PDB entry 6W4O | electron microscopy, 4.80 A resolution (low resolution: residue-level contacts below are approximate; hydrogen-bond / salt-bridge calls are withheld) | chains K and O of the 13 polymer chains in the assembly

# Chain K
Molecule: Calcium/calmodulin-dependent protein kinase type II subunit alpha
Source organism: Homo sapiens
Notes: EC 2.7.11.17
UniProt: Q9UQM7 (KCC2A_HUMAN); the construct lacks a stretch of the UniProt sequence, so the offset changes along the chain: -333 to 62 = UniProt 7-402; 63-132 = UniProt 409-478
Amino-acid sequence (473 residues; row label = number of the first residue in the row; a row labelled like 62A-62F holds insertion residues (62A, then the next letters in order); numbers below 1 keep their minus sign (Ser-334 is residue -334)):
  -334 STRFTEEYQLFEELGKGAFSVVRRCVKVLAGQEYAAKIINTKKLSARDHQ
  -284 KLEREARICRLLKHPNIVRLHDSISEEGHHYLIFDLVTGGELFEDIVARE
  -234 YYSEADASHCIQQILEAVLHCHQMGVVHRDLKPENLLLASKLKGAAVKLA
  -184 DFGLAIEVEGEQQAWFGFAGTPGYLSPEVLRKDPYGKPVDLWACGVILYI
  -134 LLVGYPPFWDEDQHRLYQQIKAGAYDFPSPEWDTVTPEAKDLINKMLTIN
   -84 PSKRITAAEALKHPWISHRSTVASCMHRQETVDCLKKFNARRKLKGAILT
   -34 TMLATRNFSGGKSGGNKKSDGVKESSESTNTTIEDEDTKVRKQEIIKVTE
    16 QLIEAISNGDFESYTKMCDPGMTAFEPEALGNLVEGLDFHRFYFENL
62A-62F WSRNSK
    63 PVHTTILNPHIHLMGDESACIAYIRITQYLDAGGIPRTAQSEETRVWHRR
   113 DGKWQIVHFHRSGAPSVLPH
Unresolved in the structure: -334 to 4, 62A-62F, 128-132
Construct notes: expression tag (-334)
UniProt features mapped onto this chain:
  - region: Leu-50 to Lys-40 (Calmodulin-binding), Thr-30 to Gly-20 (Interaction with BAALC)
  - active site: Asp-205 (Proton acceptor)
  - binding site (ATP): Leu-321 to Val-313, Lys-298
  - modified residue: Tyr-327 (Phosphotyrosine), Ser-83 (Phosphoserine), Thr-54 (Phosphothreonine), Ser-10 (Phosphoserine), Ser-9 (Phosphoserine), Ser-7 (Phosphoserine), Thr-4 (Phosphothreonine), Thr-3 (Phosphothreonine), Ser62B (Phosphoserine)

# Chain O
Molecule: Calcium/calmodulin-dependent protein kinase type II subunit alpha
Source organism: Homo sapiens
Notes: EC 2.7.11.17
UniProt: Q9UQM7 (KCC2A_HUMAN); the construct lacks a stretch of the UniProt sequence, so the offset changes along the chain: 1-16 = UniProt 7-22; 17-470 = UniProt 25-478
Amino-acid sequence (473 residues; numbered 0 to 470 plus 2 insertion-coded residues; the number before each row is that of its first residue; a row labelled like 16A-16B holds insertion residues (16A, then the next letters in order); numbering starts at 0):
     0 STRFTEEYQLFEELGKG
16A-16B AF
    17 SVVRRCVKVLAGQEYAAMIINTKKLSARDHQKLEREARICRLLKHPNIVR
    67 LHDSISEEGHHYLIFDLVTGGELFEDIVAREYYSEADASHCIQQILEAVL
   117 HCHQMGVVHRNLKPENLLLASKLKGAAVKLADFGLAIEVEGEQQAWFGFA
   167 GTPGYLSPEVLRKDPYGKPVDLWACGVILYILLVGYPPFWDEDQHRLYQQ
   217 IKAGAYDFPSPEWDTVTPEAKDLINKMLTINPSKRITAAEALKHPWISHR
   267 STVASCMHRQETVDCLKKFNARRKLKGAILTTMLATRNFSGGKSGGNKKS
   317 DGVKESSESTNTTIEDEDTKVRKQEIIKVTEQLIEAISNGDFESYTKMCD
   367 PGMTAFEPEALGNLVEGLDFHRFYFENLWSRNSKPVHTTILNPHIHLMGD
   417 ESACIAYIRITQYLDAGGIPRTAQSEETRVWHRRDGKWQIVHFHRSGAPS
   467 VLPH
Unresolved in the structure: 0, 16A-16B, 294-470
Construct notes: expression tag (0); engineered mutation Met34 (Lys42 in Q9UQM7); conflict Asn127 (Asp135 in Q9UQM7)
UniProt features mapped onto this chain:
  - region: Leu282 to Lys292 (Calmodulin-binding), Thr302 to Gly312 (Interaction with BAALC)
  - binding site (ATP): Leu13 to Gly16, Ala16A, Phe16B, Ser17 to Val19
  - modified residue: Tyr7 (Phosphotyrosine), Ser249 (Phosphoserine), Thr278 (Phosphothreonine), Ser322 (Phosphoserine), Ser323 (Phosphoserine), Ser325 (Phosphoserine), Thr328 (Phosphothreonine), Thr329 (Phosphothreonine), Ser396 (Phosphoserine)

# How chain K and chain O interact
Pairs across the interface (19):
  Glu27(K) - Trp162(O)
  Glu27(K) - Phe163(O)
  Glu27(K) - Gly164(O)
  Glu27(K) - Phe165(O)
  Ser28(K) - Trp162(O)
  Thr30(K) - Phe165(O)
  Thr30(K) - Lys179(O)
  Lys31(K) - Trp162(O)
  Lys31(K) - Phe165(O)
  Lys31(K) - Val176(O)
  Lys31(K) - Lys179(O)
  Cys33(K) - Lys179(O)
  Pro35(K) - Tyr214(O)
  Phe59(K) - Arg44(O)
  Glu60(K) - Leu41(O)
  Glu60(K) - Arg44(O)
  Glu60(K) - Lys48(O)
  Asn61(K) - Leu41(O)
  Asp113(K) - Lys218(O)
Also at the interface, not in a pair above, chain K (16 interface residues in all): Gly24, Phe26, Met32, Arg112, Lys115, Gln117
Also at the interface, not in a pair above, chain O (13 interface residues in all): Tyr182, His211

# In short
Chain K and chain O form an interface of 16 and 13 residues respectively. From UniProt: active-site residue
Asp-205(K) and 10 ATP-binding residues on chain K; 9 ATP-binding residues on chain O.
Here chain K is Calcium/calmodulin-dependent protein kinase type II subunit alpha and chain O is
Calcium/calmodulin-dependent protein kinase type II subunit alpha, both from Homo sapiens. Entry 6W4O (CaMKII
alpha-30 Cryo-EM reconstruction) was determined by electron microscopy together with 6W4P from the same study.
